Entry 8VMI (electron microscopy, 3.10 A resolution); this record covers chains A and L of the 9 polymer chains in the assembly.

Chain A:
Name: Polycomb protein EED
Organism: Homo sapiens
UniProt: O75530 (EED_HUMAN); residues 1-441 here = UniProt positions 1-441
Amino-acid sequence (441 residues; numbered 1 to 441; the number before each row is that of its first residue):
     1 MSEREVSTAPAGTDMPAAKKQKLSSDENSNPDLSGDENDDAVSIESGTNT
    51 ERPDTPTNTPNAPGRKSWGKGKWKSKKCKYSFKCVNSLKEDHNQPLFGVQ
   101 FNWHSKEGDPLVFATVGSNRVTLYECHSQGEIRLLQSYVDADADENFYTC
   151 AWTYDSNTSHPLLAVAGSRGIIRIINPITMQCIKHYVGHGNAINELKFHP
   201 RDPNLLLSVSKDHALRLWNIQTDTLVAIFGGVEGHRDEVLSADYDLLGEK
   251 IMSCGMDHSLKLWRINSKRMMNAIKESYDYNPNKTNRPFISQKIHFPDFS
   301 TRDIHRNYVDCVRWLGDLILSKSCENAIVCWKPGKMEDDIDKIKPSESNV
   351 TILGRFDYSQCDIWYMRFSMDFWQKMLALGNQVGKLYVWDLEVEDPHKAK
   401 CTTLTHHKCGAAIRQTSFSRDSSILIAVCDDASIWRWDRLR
Not modelled in the structure: 1-79, 441
Swiss-Prot annotation at these positions:
  - modified residue: S2 (N-acetylserine), S34 (Phosphoserine), T55 (Phosphothreonine), K66 (N6,N6,N6-trimethyllysine), K197 (N6,N6,N6-trimethyllysine), K268 (N6,N6,N6-trimethyllysine), K284 (N6,N6,N6-trimethyllysine)
  - natural variant: N194 (N194S: In COGIS), R236 (R236G: In COGIS; R236T: In COGIS), H258 (H258Y: In COGIS), R302 (R302G: In COGIS; R302S: In COGIS)
  - mutagenesis: F97 (F97A: Abolishes binding to H3K27me3), Y148 (Y148A: Abolishes binding to H3K27me3), I193 (I193N: Impairs interaction with EZH2), L196 (L196P: Impairs interaction with EZH2), S300 to T301 (Impairs interaction with the matrix protein MA of HIV-1), H305 to Y308 (Impairs interaction with the matrix protein MA of HIV-1), W364 (W364A: Abolishes binding to H3K27me3; W364L: Abolishes binding to H3K27me3), Y365 (Y365A: Abolishes binding to H3K27me3)

Chain L:
Name: Polycomb protein SUZ12
Organism: Homo sapiens
UniProt: Q15022 (SUZ12_HUMAN); residue numbers follow UniProt; this construct covers 1-739
Amino-acid sequence (739 residues; row label = number of the first residue in the row):
     1 MAPQKHGGGGGGGSGPSAGSGGGGFGGSAAVAAATASGGKSGGGSCGGGG
    51 SYSASSSSSAAAAAGAAVLPVKKPKMEHVQADHELFLQAFEKPTQIYRFL
   101 RTRNLIAPIFLHRTLTYMSHRNSRTNIKRKTFKVDDMLSKVEKMKGEQES
   151 HSLSAHLQLTFTGFFHKNDKPSPNSENEQNSVTLEVLLVKVCHKKRKDVS
   201 CPIRQVPTGKKQVPLNPDLNQTKPGNFPSLAVSSNEFEPSNSHMVKSYSL
   251 LFRVTRPGRREFNGMINGETNENIDVNEELPARRKRNREDGEKTFVAQMT
   301 VFDKNRRLQLLDGEYEVAMQEMEECPISKKRATWETILDGKRLPPFETFS
   351 QGPTLQFTLRWTGETNDKSTAPIAKPLATRNSESLHQENKPGSVKPTQTI
   401 AVKESLTTDLQTRKEKDTPNENRQKLRIFYQFLYNNNTRQQTEARDDLHC
   451 PWCTLNCRKLYSLLKHLKLCHSRFIFNYVYHPKGARIDVSINECYDGSYA
   501 GNPQDIHRQPGFAFSRNGPVKRTPITHILVCRPKRTKASMSEFLESEDGE
   551 VEQQRTYSSGHNRLYFHSDTCLPLRPQEMEVDSEDEKDPEWLREKTITQI
   601 EEFSDVNEGEKEVMKLWNLHVMKHGFIADNQMNHACMLFVENYGQKIIKK
   651 NLCRNFMLHLVSMHDFNLISIMSIDKAVTKLREMQQKLEKGESASPANEE
   701 ITEEQNGTANGFSEINSKEKALETDSVSGVSKQSKKQKL
Not modelled in the structure: 1-555, 662, 683-739

Chain A / chain L interface:
Residue-residue contacts - 22 pairs, chain A then chain L:
  V187(A) with L572(L)
  G188(A) with C571(L)
  R216(A) with T570(L), hydrogen bond (side chain-backbone)
  W218(A) with L572(L), hydrophobic
  I228(A) with T570(L)
  V232(A) with W591(L), hydrophobic
  E233(A) with K595(L), salt bridge
  P282(A) with R575(L), hydrogen bond (backbone-side chain)
  T285(A) with R575(L), hydrogen bond (backbone-side chain)
  N286(A) with R575(L); Q577(L)
  R287(A) with R575(L), hydrogen bond (backbone-side chain); E578(L); D582(L)
  P288(A) with H567(L)
  S291(A) with T570(L)
  K293(A) with D569(L), salt bridge; T570(L)
  H295(A) with W591(L)
  F296(A) with W591(L); E594(L); K595(L)
Interface residues without a listed pair, chain A (18 interface residues in all): L225, Y280

Overview:
18 residues of chain A face 12 of chain L across their interface; the contacts include 4 hydrogen bonds and 2
salt bridges. Among the polar pairs are E233(A)-K595(L), K293(A)-D569(L) and R216(A)-T570(L). UniProt lists 12
mutagenesis sites on chain A.
Chain A is Polycomb protein EED and chain L is Polycomb protein SUZ12, both from Homo sapiens; the structure,
PRC2_AJ119-450 bound to H3K4me3, was determined by electron microscopy together with 8VMJ, 8VML, 8VMN, 8VNV,
8VNZ, 8VO0 and 8VOB from the same study.
